Entry 4UM3 (X-ray diffraction, 2.70 A resolution); this record covers chains P and T of the 5 polymer chains in the assembly.

# Chain P
Name: Acetylcholine binding protein
Organism: Lymnaea stagnalis
UniProtKB: P58154 (ACHP_LYMST); residues -18 to 210 here correspond to UniProt positions 1-229 (UniProt number = residue number + 19)
Sequence (228 residues; row label = number of the first residue in the row; note: 1 number in that range is skipped by the numbering (no residue carries it; nothing is unmodelled there); numbers below 1 keep their minus sign (Met-18 is residue -18)):
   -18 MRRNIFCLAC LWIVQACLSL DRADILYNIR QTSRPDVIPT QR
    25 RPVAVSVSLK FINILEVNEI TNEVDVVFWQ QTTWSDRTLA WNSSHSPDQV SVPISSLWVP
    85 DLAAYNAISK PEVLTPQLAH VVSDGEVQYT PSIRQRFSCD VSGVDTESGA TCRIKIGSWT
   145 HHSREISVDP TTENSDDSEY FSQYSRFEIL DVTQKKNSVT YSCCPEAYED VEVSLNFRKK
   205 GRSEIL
Disordered / not traced: -18 to 0, 156-159, 207-210
Disulfide bonds: Cys123-Cys136, Cys187-Cys188
Differences from the reference sequence: engineered mutation His104 (Arg123 in P58154), Gln112 (Leu131 in P58154), Thr114 (Met133 in P58154)
Ligand contacts:
  - 1-(6-bromopyridin-3-yl)-1,4-diazepane (09R), molecule 1: Trp53, Leu102, Ala103, His104, Gln112, Tyr113, Thr114
  - 1-(6-bromopyridin-3-yl)-1,4-diazepane (09R), molecule 2: Tyr89, Ser142, Trp143, Thr144, Tyr185, Cys187, Cys188, Tyr192
Curated features (UniProtKB/Swiss-Prot):
  - glycosylation: Asn66 (N-linked (GlcNAc...) asparagine)

# Chain T
Name: Acetylcholine binding protein
Organism: Lymnaea stagnalis
UniProtKB: P58154 (ACHP_LYMST); residues -18 to 210 here correspond to UniProt positions 1-229 (UniProt number = residue number + 19)
Sequence (229 residues; each row starts with the number of its first residue; numbers below 1 keep their minus sign (Met-18 is residue -18)):
   -18 MRRNIFCLAC LWIVQACLSL DRADILYNIR QTSRPDVIPT QRDRPVAVSV SLKFINILEV
    42 NEITNEVDVV FWQQTTWSDR TLAWNSSHSP DQVSVPISSL WVPDLAAYNA ISKPEVLTPQ
   102 LAHVVSDGEV QYTPSIRQRF SCDVSGVDTE SGATCRIKIG SWTHHSREIS VDPTTENSDD
   162 SEYFSQYSRF EILDVTQKKN SVTYSCCPEA YEDVEVSLNF RKKGRSEIL
Disordered / not traced: -18 to 0, 24-25, 67-68, 156-162, 206-210
Disulfide bonds: Cys123-Cys136, Cys187-Cys188
Differences from the reference sequence: engineered mutation His104 (Arg123 in P58154), Gln112 (Leu131 in P58154), Thr114 (Met133 in P58154)
Ligand contacts:
  - 1-(6-bromopyridin-3-yl)-1,4-diazepane (09R), molecule 1: Trp53, Leu102, Ala103, His104, Gln112, Tyr113, Thr114
  - 1-(6-bromopyridin-3-yl)-1,4-diazepane (09R), molecule 2: Tyr89, Ser142, Trp143, Thr144, Tyr185, Cys187, Cys188, Tyr192
Curated features (UniProtKB/Swiss-Prot):
  - glycosylation: Asn66 (N-linked (GlcNAc...) asparagine)

# Interface between chain P and chain T
Pairs across the interface (48):
  Arg3(P) - Ile19(T)
  Arg3(P) - Thr21(T)
  Arg3(P) - Glu149(T)  salt bridge
  Ala4(P) - Arg15(T)  hydrogen bond (backbone-side chain)
  Ala4(P) - Val18(T)  hydrophobic
  Leu7(P) - Asp17(T)
  Leu7(P) - Val18(T)  hydrophobic
  Tyr8(P) - Arg15(T)
  Arg11(P) - Arg15(T)
  Arg11(P) - Asp17(T)  salt bridge
  Asn37(P) - Ser122(T)  hydrogen bond
  Leu39(P) - Glu47(T)
  Leu39(P) - Ile92(T)  hydrophobic
  Trp53(P) - Tyr89(T)  hydrophobic
  Trp53(P) - Trp143(T)
  Trp53(P) - Tyr185(T)  hydrophobic
  Gln55(P) - Cys187(T)
  Ser75(P) - Thr144(T)  hydrogen bond
  Ser75(P) - His145(T)
  Glu96(P) - Ser93(T)
  Glu96(P) - Lys94(T)  hydrogen bond (side chain-backbone)
  Val97(P) - Lys94(T)
  Leu98(P) - Ala91(T)
  Leu98(P) - Ser93(T)
  Leu98(P) - Lys94(T)
  Thr99(P) - Ala87(T)
  Thr99(P) - Trp143(T)
  Pro100(P) - Asp85(T)
  Pro100(P) - Leu86(T)
  Pro100(P) - Ala87(T)
  Leu102(P) - Asp85(T)
  Leu102(P) - Thr144(T)
  His104(P) - Thr144(T)  hydrogen bond (side chain-backbone)
  His104(P) - Tyr192(T)  hydrogen bond
  Gln112(P) - Cys187(T)
  Thr114(P) - Trp143(T)  hydrogen bond (backbone-side chain)
  Ser116(P) - Trp143(T)
  Arg118(P) - Ile92(T)  hydrogen bond (side chain-backbone)
  Glu163(P) - Ser186(T)  hydrogen bond
  Tyr164(P) - Tyr185(T)
  Tyr164(P) - Ser186(T)  hydrogen bond (side chain-backbone)
  Ser166(P) - Ser122(T)  hydrogen bond
  Gln167(P) - Arg137(T)
  Tyr168(P) - Asn46(T)  hydrogen bond (backbone-side chain)
  Tyr168(P) - Cys123(T)  hydrophobic
  Tyr168(P) - Asp124(T)
  Tyr168(P) - Arg137(T)  hydrogen bond
  Arg170(P) - Ile44(T)
Other interface residues (no listed pair), chain P (30 interface residues in all): Ile36, Gln73, Pro115
Other interface residues (no listed pair), chain T (32 interface residues in all): Thr45, Pro95, His146, Cys188

# In short
30 residues of chain P face 32 of chain T across their interface, with 13 hydrogen bonds and 2 salt bridges.
Polar pairs include Arg3(P)-Glu149(T), Arg11(P)-Asp17(T) and Ala4(P)-Arg15(T). One
1-(6-bromopyridin-3-yl)-1,4-diazepane molecule is bound between chain P and chain T. Bound to chain P:
1-(6-bromopyridin-3-yl)-1,4-diazepane.
Here chain P is Acetylcholine binding protein and chain T is Acetylcholine binding protein, both from Lymnaea
stagnalis. Entry 4UM3 (Engineered Ls-AChBP with alpha4-alpha4 binding pocket in complex with NS3920) was
determined by X-ray diffraction (same publication as 4UM1).
